4NRU - chain A; structure by X-ray diffraction, 2.30 A resolution.

== Chain A ==
Molecule: RNA dependent RNA polymerase
Organism: Murine norovirus 1
UniProt: S4V9Y7 (S4V9Y7_9CALI); residues 1-507 here correspond to UniProt positions 1181-1687 (UniProt number = residue number + 1180)
Amino-acid sequence (515 residues; row label = number of the first residue in the row):
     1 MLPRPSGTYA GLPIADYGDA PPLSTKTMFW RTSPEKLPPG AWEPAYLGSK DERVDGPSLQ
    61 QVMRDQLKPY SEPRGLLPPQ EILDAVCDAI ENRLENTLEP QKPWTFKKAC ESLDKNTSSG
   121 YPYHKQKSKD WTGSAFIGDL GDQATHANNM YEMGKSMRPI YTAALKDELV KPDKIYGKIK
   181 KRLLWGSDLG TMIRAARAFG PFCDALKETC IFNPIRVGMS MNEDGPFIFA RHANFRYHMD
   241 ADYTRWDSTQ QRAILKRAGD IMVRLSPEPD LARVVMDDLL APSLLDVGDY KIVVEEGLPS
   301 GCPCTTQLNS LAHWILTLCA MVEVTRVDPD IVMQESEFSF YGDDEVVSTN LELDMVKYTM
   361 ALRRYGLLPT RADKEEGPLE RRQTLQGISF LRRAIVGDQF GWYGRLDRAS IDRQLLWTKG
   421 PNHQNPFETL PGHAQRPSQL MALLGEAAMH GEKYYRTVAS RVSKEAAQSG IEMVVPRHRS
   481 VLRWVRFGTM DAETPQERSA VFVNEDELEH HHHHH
Unresolved in the structure: 1-2, 434-435, 467-473, 489-515
Disulfide bonds: Cys302-Cys304
Sequence notes: expression tag (508-515)
Ion coordination: Mg2+: Asp240, Asp344, Glu345, Ser389
Residues lining bound ligands: 2NG (4-({4-methyl-3-[(3-nitrobenzoyl)amino]benzoyl}amino)naphthalene-1,5-disulfonic acid): Phe29, Leu169, Met219, Ser220, Met221, Tyr341, Leu391, Arg392, Arg393, Gln414, Trp417, Thr418, Lys419, Arg436, Gln439
Reported in the primary citation:
  - binding site for 2NG: Arg392, Arg393

== Summary ==
Chain A binds compound 2NG. Asp240, Asp344, Glu345 and Ser389 form the Mg2+ site. The paper reports a binding
site for 2NG at Arg392 and Arg393.
Chain A is RNA dependent RNA polymerase (Murine norovirus 1); the structure, Murine Norovirus
RNA-dependent-RNA-polymerase in complex with Compound 6, a suramin derivative, was determined by X-ray
diffraction, deposited together with 4NRT.
